PDB entry 8ZIT | electron microscopy, 3.76 A resolution | chains E and O of the 20 polymer chains in the assembly

== Chain E ==
Protein: DUF4297
From: Agrobacterium tumefaciens
Sequence (397 residues; numbered 1 to 397; the number before each row is that of its first residue):
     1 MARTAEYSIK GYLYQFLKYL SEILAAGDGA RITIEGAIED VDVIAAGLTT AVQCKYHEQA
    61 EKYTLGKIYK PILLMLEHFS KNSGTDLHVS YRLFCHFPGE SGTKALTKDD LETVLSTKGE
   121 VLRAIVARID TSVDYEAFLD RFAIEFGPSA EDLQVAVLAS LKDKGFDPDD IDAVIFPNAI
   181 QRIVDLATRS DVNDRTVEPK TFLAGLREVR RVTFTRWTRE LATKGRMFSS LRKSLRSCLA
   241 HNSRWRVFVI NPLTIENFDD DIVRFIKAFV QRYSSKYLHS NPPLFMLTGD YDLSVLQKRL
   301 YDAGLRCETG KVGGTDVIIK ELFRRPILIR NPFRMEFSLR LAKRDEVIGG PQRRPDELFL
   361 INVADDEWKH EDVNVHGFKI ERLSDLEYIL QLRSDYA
Unresolved in the structure: 1-4, 83-87, 397

== Chain O ==
Protein: HerA
From: Agrobacterium tumefaciens
Sequence (617 residues; numbered 1 to 617; the number before each row is that of its first residue):
     1 MPDLGTPIGS VTDSSPSLIR IEISSAEDFE KYKSMLGVGQ YLLVASGNNL YLLASITGVR
    61 ATHVERRSLG PSSEVHSEEG SDGISGNFRF QIDTQPIGTL SEDGEFSRGS HSLPVPTEYA
   121 YVTPPAVLEG IFSHQIKSPF ALGTLGISPD IKLKIDGDRF FSKHVAVVGS TGSGKSCAVA
   181 KILQTAVGIE SKANAHKAAQ KNSHIVIFDI HAEYAAAFNL EAGEAFTLNL LGVDNLRLPY
   241 WLMNAQELEQ IFIESNEHNS HNQISQFRHA VVRNKCKHNP TLTNLSFDTP VYFSIDEVVT
   301 YLENMNNEVI GKLAGEGKPK LANETLVSDR DELYFDAVQS FIVASQAAAT KASNGPFNGE
   361 FDRMILRLHT RLADPRLQFL FYPKKEDGED LATGDFADVV RQFVGYMTKS NVSIIDLSGI
   421 PFEVLSIVVS LISRMIFDFG FHYSKNRHVG GAVSDVPILV VCEEAHNYLP RSGGAAYDAS
   481 RKSIERIAKE GRKYGVTLMV VSQRPSEVSE TIFSQCSNFI SLRLTNAVDQ TYVKSLLPDL
   541 SAGLGDLLPN LAQGEFLIVG DAPLMPTVGH FALPVPEPHS RSVNYLQEWN SGWRHVDFDS
   601 VIDRWRGKVL TKSEKGV
Unresolved in the structure: 65-86, 191-200, 609-617
Ion coordination: Mg2+: Ser176, Glu213 (together with ATP-gamma-S)
Residues lining bound ligands: ATP-gamma-S (AGS; phosphothiophosphoric acid-adenylate ester): Thr171, Gly172, Gly174, Lys175, Ser176, Cys177, Glu213, Gln503, Gln553, Gly554, His570, Phe571, Ala572, Leu573

== Chain E / chain O interface ==
Contacting residue pairs (17):
  Arg232(E) with Asp103(O), salt bridge
  Leu239(E) with Asn48(O)
  Ala240(E) with Asn48(O), hydrogen bond (backbone-backbone)
  His241(E) with Asn48(O)
  Asn242(E) with Gly47(O)
  Arg272(E) with Asn48(O); Asn49(O), hydrogen bond; Glu102(O), salt bridge
  Tyr273(E) with Asn48(O); Asn49(O), hydrogen bond
  Leu278(E) with Val115(O), hydrophobic; Pro116(O); Thr117(O)
  His279(E) with Asn48(O)
  Arg330(E) with Ser10(O), hydrogen bond; Thr117(O)
  Gln391(E) with Asn49(O), hydrogen bond
Also at the interface, not in a pair above, chain E (14 interface residues in all): Lys276, Tyr277, Phe333
Also at the interface, not in a pair above, chain O (11 interface residues in all): Glu118, Tyr119

== Summary ==
14 residues of chain E and 11 residues of chain O are in contact; the contacts include 5 hydrogen bonds and 2
salt bridges. Among the polar pairs are Arg232(E)-Asp103(O), Arg272(E)-Glu102(O) and Arg272(E)-Asn49(O). Bound
to chain O: ATP-gamma-S. Ser176(O) and Glu213(O) coordinate Mg2+.
Here chain E is DUF4297 and chain O is HerA, both from Agrobacterium tumefaciens. Entry 8ZIT (DUF4297-HerA
complex with DNA and ATPgamaS) was determined by electron microscopy (same publication as 8ZGI, 8ZIQ, 8ZIR and
8ZIS).
